Entry 1T8M (X-ray diffraction, 1.80 A resolution); this record covers chains A and B.

[Chain A]
Molecule: Chymotrypsin A
Organism: Bos taurus
Notes: EC 3.4.21.1; engineered mutation(s): K50H, M87L
Reference sequence: P00766 (CTRA_BOVIN); residue numbers follow UniProt; this construct covers 1-245
Amino-acid sequence (245 residues; numbered 1 to 245; the number before each row is that of its first residue):
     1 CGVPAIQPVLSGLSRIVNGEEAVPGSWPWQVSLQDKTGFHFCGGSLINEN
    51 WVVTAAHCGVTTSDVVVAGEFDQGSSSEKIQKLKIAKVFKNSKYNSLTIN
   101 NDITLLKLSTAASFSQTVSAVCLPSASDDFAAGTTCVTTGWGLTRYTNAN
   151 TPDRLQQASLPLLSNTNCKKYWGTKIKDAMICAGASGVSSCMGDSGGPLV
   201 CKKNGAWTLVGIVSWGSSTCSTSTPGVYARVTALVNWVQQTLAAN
Unresolved in the structure: 12-15, 147-148
Disulfides: Cys1-Cys122, Cys42-Cys58, Cys136-Cys201, Cys168-Cys182, Cys191-Cys220
Curated features (UniProtKB/Swiss-Prot):
  - active site (Charge relay system): His57, Asp102, Ser195

[Chain B]
Molecule: Pancreatic trypsin inhibitor
Organism: Bos taurus
Reference sequence: P00974 (BPT1_BOVIN); residues 1-58 here correspond to UniProt positions 36-93 (UniProt number = residue number + 35)
Amino-acid sequence (58 residues; each row starts with the number of its first residue):
     1 RPDFCLEPPYTGPCHARIIRYFYNAKAGLCQTFVYGGCRAKRNNFKSAED
    51 CLRTCGGA
Sequence notes: engineered mutation His15 (Lys50 in P00974), Leu52 (Met87 in P00974)
Disulfides: Cys5-Cys55, Cys14-Cys38, Cys30-Cys51

[Interface between chain A and chain B]
Contacting residue pairs - 39 pairs, chain A then chain B:
  Phe39(A) with Arg17(B); Ile19(B), hydrophobic
  His40(A) with Arg17(B), hydrogen bond (backbone-side chain)
  Phe41(A) with Ala16(B); Arg17(B), hydrogen bond (backbone-backbone)
  Cys42(A) with Ala16(B), hydrophobic
  His57(A) with Cys14(B); His15(B); Ala16(B); Ile18(B); Gly36(B); Gly37(B)
  Cys58(A) with Ile18(B)
  Leu97(A) with Arg39(B), hydrogen bond (backbone-side chain)
  Ile99(A) with Cys14(B), hydrophobic; Cys38(B), hydrophobic
  Asn150(A) with Arg17(B), hydrogen bond
  Thr151(A) with Arg17(B)
  Ser190(A) with His15(B)
  Cys191(A) with His15(B)
  Met192(A) with Thr11(B); His15(B); Ala16(B); Val34(B), hydrophobic
  Gly193(A) with His15(B), hydrogen bond (backbone-backbone); Ala16(B); Arg17(B)
  Asp194(A) with His15(B), hydrogen bond (backbone-backbone)
  Ser195(A) with His15(B), hydrogen bond (side chain-backbone); Ala16(B), hydrogen bond (side chain-backbone)
  Val213(A) with His15(B)
  Ser214(A) with Cys14(B); His15(B), hydrogen bond (backbone-backbone)
  Trp215(A) with Pro13(B); Cys14(B), hydrophobic; His15(B)
  Gly216(A) with Pro13(B), hydrogen bond (backbone-backbone); His15(B)
  Ser217(A) with His15(B)
Interface residues without a listed pair, chain A (24 interface residues in all): Tyr94, Ser218, Cys220
Interface residues without a listed pair, chain B (14 interface residues in all): Gly12

[Summary]
Chain A and chain B form an interface of 24 and 14 residues respectively; the contacts include 10 hydrogen
bonds. Among the polar pairs are His40(A)-Arg17(B), Leu97(A)-Arg39(B) and Asn150(A)-Arg17(B). From UniProt: 3
active-site residues on chain A.
Here chain A is Chymotrypsin A and chain B is Pancreatic trypsin inhibitor, both from Bos taurus. Entry 1T8M
(Crystal structure of the P1 his bpti mutant- bovine chymotrypsin complex) was determined by X-ray diffraction
together with 1T7C, 1T8L, 1T8N and 1T8O from the same study.
